4G2B - chains A and B; structure by X-ray diffraction, 2.05 A resolution.

Chain A (and B):
Protein: Secreted effector protein sseI
From: Salmonella enterica subsp. enterica serovar Typhimurium
Notes: chain B of this document is another copy of the same molecule, construct and numbering; everything in this record applies to it too
Reference sequence: Q8ZQ79 (SSEI_SALTY); numbering as in UniProt (aligned over 137-322)
Sequence (186 residues; row label = number of the first residue in the row):
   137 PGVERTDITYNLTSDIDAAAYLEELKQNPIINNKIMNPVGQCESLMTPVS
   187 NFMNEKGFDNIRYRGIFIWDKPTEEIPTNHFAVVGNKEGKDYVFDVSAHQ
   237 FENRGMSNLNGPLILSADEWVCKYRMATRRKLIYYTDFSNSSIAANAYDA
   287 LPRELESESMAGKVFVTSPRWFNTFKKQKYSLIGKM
Not modelled in the structure: 137-144, 314-322 (chain B: 137-144, 177, 314-322)
Curated features (UniProtKB/Swiss-Prot):
  - mutagenesis: Cys-178 (C178A: Loss of activity. No change in IQGAP1 binding), His-216 (H216A: Does not affect regulation of macrophage migration), Asp-231 (D231A: Does not affect regulation of macrophage migration)
What the authors report for this chain:
  - self-association interface (contacts with another copy of this molecule); pairs are residue here / residue on that copy: Cys-258/Cys-258 (disulfide)

Interface between chain A and chain B:
Cross-chain cystine bridges: Cys-258(A)/Cys-258(B)
Pairs across the interface (25; chain A residue first):
  Thr-145(A) / Asn-244(B)  hydrogen bond
  Thr-145(A) / Met-262(B)  hydrogen bond (side chain-backbone)
  Tyr-146(A) / Arg-261(B)  hydrogen bond (side chain-backbone)
  Tyr-146(A) / Met-262(B)
  Tyr-146(A) / Thr-264(B)
  Ser-150(A) / Arg-306(B)
  Asp-151(A) / Arg-306(B)
  Asn-244(A) / Thr-145(B)  hydrogen bond
  Asp-254(A) / Arg-261(B)
  Glu-255(A) / Met-262(B)
  Cys-258(A) / Cys-258(B)  disulfide
  Cys-258(A) / Arg-261(B)  hydrogen bond
  Cys-258(A) / Met-262(B)  hydrophobic
  Arg-261(A) / Tyr-146(B)
  Arg-261(A) / Asp-254(B)
  Arg-261(A) / Cys-258(B)
  Met-262(A) / Thr-145(B)  hydrogen bond (backbone-side chain)
  Met-262(A) / Tyr-146(B)
  Met-262(A) / Glu-255(B)
  Met-262(A) / Cys-258(B)  hydrophobic
  Thr-264(A) / Tyr-146(B)
  Arg-265(A) / Ser-150(B)
  Arg-266(A) / Ser-150(B)  hydrogen bond
  Arg-306(A) / Ser-150(B)
  Arg-306(A) / Asp-151(B)  hydrogen bond (side chain-backbone)
Other interface residues (no listed pair), chain A (16 interface residues in all): Ser-304, Asn-309
Other interface residues (no listed pair), chain B (19 interface residues in all): Ile-152, Asp-153, Lys-226, Leu-251, Lys-259, Arg-265, Ser-304
The authors on this interface:
  - residue pairs: Cys-258(A)/Cys-258(B) (covalent link)

Summary:
16 residues of chain A face 19 of chain B across their interface; the contacts include 1 disulfide bond and 8
hydrogen bonds. Among the polar pairs are Thr-145(A)/Asn-244(B), Thr-145(A)/Met-262(B) and
Tyr-146(A)/Arg-261(B). The paper describes a contact between Cys-258(A) and Cys-258(B). From UniProt: 3
mutagenesis sites on chain A. The paper reports a self-association interface involving Cys-258(A).
Both chains are Secreted effector protein sseI (Salmonella enterica subsp. enterica serovar Typhimurium).
Entry 4G2B (Structure of the Catalytic Domain of the Salmonella Virulence Factor SseI) was determined by X-ray
diffraction together with 4G29 from the same study.
